Entry 6G9W (X-ray diffraction, 2.40 A resolution); this record covers chain A.

# Chain A
Protein: UDP-N-acetylglucosamine pyrophosphorylase
Source organism: Neosartorya fumigata (strain ATCC MYA-4609 / Af293 / CBS 101355 / FGSC A1100)
Notes: EC 2.7.7.23
Reference sequence: Q4WAR0 (Q4WAR0_ASPFU); residue numbers follow UniProt; this construct covers 1-509
Chain sequence (509 residues; numbered 1 to 509; the number before each row is that of its first residue):
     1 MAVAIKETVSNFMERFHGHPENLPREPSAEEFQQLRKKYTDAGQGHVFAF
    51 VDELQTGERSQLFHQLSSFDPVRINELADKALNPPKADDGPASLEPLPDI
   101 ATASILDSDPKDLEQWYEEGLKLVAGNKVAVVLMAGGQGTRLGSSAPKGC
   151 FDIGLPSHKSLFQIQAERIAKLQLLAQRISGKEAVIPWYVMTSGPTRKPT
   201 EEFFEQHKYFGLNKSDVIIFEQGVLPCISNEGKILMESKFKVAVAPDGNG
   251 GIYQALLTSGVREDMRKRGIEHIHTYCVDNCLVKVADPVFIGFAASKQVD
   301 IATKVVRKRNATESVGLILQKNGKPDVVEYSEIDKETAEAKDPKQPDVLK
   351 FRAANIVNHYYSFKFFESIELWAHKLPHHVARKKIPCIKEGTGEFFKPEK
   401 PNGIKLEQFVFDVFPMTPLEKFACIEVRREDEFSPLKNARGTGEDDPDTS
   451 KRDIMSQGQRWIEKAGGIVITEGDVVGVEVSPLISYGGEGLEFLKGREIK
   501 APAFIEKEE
Disordered / not traced: 1-26, 85-90, 386, 389-400, 474-475, 508-509
Residues lining bound ligands: UTP (uridine 5'-triphosphate): Met134, Ala135, Gly136, Gly137, Gln138, Gly139, Thr140, Arg141, Lys148, Met191, Gln222, Pro246, Asp247, Gly248, Asn249, Cys277, Val278, Asp279, Lys383, Glu407, Gln408, Phe409, Lys437
From the paper describing this entry:
  - binding site for UTP: Gly136, Gln138, Gly139, Thr140, Arg141, Lys148, Gln222, Gly248, Cys277, Lys383
  - mutagenesis - K437A: decreased catalytic activity on GlcNAc-1P
  - mutagenesis - K437A (117-fold): decreased catalytic activity on UTP
  - mutagenesis - K437R (2.9-fold): decreased catalytic activity
  - mutagenesis - K148M (10-fold), K437A (10-fold), K437R (4-fold): decreased binding to UTP
  - mutagenesis - Y330F (6-fold), K437A, K437R: decreased binding to GlcNAc-1P
  - mutagenesis - K437M: abolished catalytic activity

# Overview
Ligands of chain A: UTP. The paper reports a binding site for UTP at Gly136, Gln138 and Gly139 among others;
K148M, K437A and K437R reduce binding to UTP; 5 substitutions were tested in all.
Chain A is UDP-N-acetylglucosamine pyrophosphorylase (Neosartorya fumigata (strain ATCC MYA-4609 / Af293 / CBS
101355 / FGSC A1100)); the structure, Crystal Structure of Aspergillus fumigatus UDP-N-acetylglucosamine
pyrophosphorylase in complex with UTP, was determined by X-ray diffraction together with 6TN3 and 6G9V from
the same study.
